PDB entry 4PKN | X-ray diffraction, 3.66 A resolution | chains T and S of the 28 polymer chains in the assembly

[Chain T (and S)]
Protein: 10 kDa chaperonin
Source organism: Escherichia coli
Notes: chain S of this document is another copy of the same molecule, construct and numbering; everything in this record applies to it too
UniProtKB: Q7BGE6 (Q7BGE6_ECOLX); residues 1-97 here = UniProt positions 1-97
Sequence (97 residues; row label = number of the first residue in the row):
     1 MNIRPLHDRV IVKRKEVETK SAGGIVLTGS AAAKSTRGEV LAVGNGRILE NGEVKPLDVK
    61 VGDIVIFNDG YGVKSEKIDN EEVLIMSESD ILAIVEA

[Chain T / chain S interface]
Contacting residue pairs - 30 pairs, chain T then chain S:
  M1(T) - E96(S)
  M1(T) - A97(S)  hydrogen bond (backbone-backbone)
  N2(T) - V95(S)
  N2(T) - E96(S)  hydrogen bond (backbone-backbone)
  I3(T) - I66(S)  hydrophobic
  I3(T) - I94(S)
  R4(T) - A93(S)
  R4(T) - I94(S)  hydrogen bond (backbone-backbone)
  R4(T) - E96(S)  salt bridge
  P5(T) - A93(S)  hydrophobic
  L6(T) - I91(S)
  L6(T) - L92(S)
  L6(T) - A93(S)
  H7(T) - D58(S)
  H7(T) - E88(S)  salt bridge
  R9(T) - S89(S)  hydrogen bond (side chain-backbone)
  R9(T) - I91(S)  hydrogen bond (side chain-backbone)
  R9(T) - L92(S)
  N45(T) - D58(S)
  N51(T) - N51(S)  hydrogen bond
  K74(T) - T36(S)  hydrogen bond
  K74(T) - F67(S)
  K74(T) - N68(S)
  K74(T) - L92(S)
  E76(T) - T36(S)  hydrogen bond
  E76(T) - R37(S)  salt bridge
  E76(T) - I66(S)
  K77(T) - K20(S)
  K77(T) - R37(S)  hydrogen bond (backbone-side chain)
  I85(T) - L92(S)  hydrophobic
Interface residues without a listed pair, chain T (15 interface residues in all): I48
Interface residues without a listed pair, chain S (20 interface residues in all): R47, E53, K55

[Summary]
Chain T and chain S form an interface of 15 and 20 residues respectively, with 9 hydrogen bonds and 3 salt
bridges. Polar pairs include R4(T)-E96(S), H7(T)-E88(S) and E76(T)-R37(S).
Chain T and chain S are both 10 kDa chaperonin (Escherichia coli); the structure, Crystal structure of the
football-shaped GroEL-GroES2-(ADPBeFx)14 complex containing substrate Rubisco, was determined by X-ray
diffraction together with 4PKO from the same study.
